PDB entry 6IFY | electron microscopy, 3.80 A resolution | chains G and I of the 10 polymer chains in the assembly

Chain G:
Protein: Type III-A CRISPR-associated RAMP protein Csm3
Organism: Streptococcus thermophilus ND03
UniProtKB: A0A2U2M035 (A0A2U2M035_STRTR); numbering as in UniProt (aligned over 1-220)
Amino-acid sequence (220 residues; each row starts with the number of its first residue):
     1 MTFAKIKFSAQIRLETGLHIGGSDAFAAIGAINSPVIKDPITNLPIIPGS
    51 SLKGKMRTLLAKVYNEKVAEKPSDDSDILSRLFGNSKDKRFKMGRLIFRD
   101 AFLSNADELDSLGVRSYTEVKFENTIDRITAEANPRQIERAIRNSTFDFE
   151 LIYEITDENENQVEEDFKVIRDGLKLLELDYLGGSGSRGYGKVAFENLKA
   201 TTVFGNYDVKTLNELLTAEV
Unresolved in the structure: 1, 219-220
Construct notes: engineered mutation Asn33 (Asp in A0A2U2M035)

Chain I:
Molecule: crRNA
Sequence (36 nucleotides; each row starts with the number of its first residue):
     1 ACGGAAACGCUUUCUAGCUCGCUAUAAUUACCCAUU
Unresolved in the structure: 35-36

How chain G and chain I interact:
Residue-residue contacts (56; chain G residue first):
  His19(G) - C22(I)  phosphate contact
  Ile20(G) - G21(I)  sugar contact
  Ile20(G) - C22(I)  phosphate contact
  Gly21(G) - G21(I)  hydrogen bond to the sugar
  Gly21(G) - C22(I)  hydrogen bond to the phosphate
  Pro48(G) - G21(I)  phosphate contact
  Ser50(G) - C20(I)  sugar contact
  Ser50(G) - G21(I)  hydrogen bond to the phosphate
  Ser51(G) - C20(I)  phosphate contact
  Ser51(G) - G21(I)  hydrogen bond to the phosphate
  Lys53(G) - C18(I)  salt bridge to the phosphate
  Lys53(G) - U19(I)  salt bridge to the phosphate
  Gly54(G) - C20(I)  phosphate contact
  Lys55(G) - C20(I)  hydrogen bond to the base
  Arg57(G) - C18(I)  hydrogen bond to the phosphate
  Arg57(G) - U19(I)  salt bridge to the phosphate
  Thr58(G) - C20(I)  base contact
  Phe83(G) - C18(I)  phosphate contact
  Phe83(G) - U19(I)  phosphate contact
  Gly84(G) - C18(I)  sugar contact
  Asn85(G) - G17(I)  hydrogen bond to the sugar
  Asn85(G) - C18(I)  sugar contact
  Ser86(G) - G17(I)  hydrogen bond to the base
  Ser86(G) - C18(I)  sugar contact
  Lys92(G) - G17(I)  hydrogen bond to the sugar
  Lys92(G) - C18(I)  sugar contact
  Met93(G) - G17(I)  sugar contact
  Phe122(G) - A27(I)  phosphate contact
  Glu123(G) - U25(I)  hydrogen bond to the sugar
  Glu123(G) - A27(I)  phosphate contact
  Asn124(G) - U25(I)  hydrogen bond to the sugar
  Asn124(G) - A26(I)  sugar contact
  Asn124(G) - A27(I)  hydrogen bond to the phosphate
  Asn124(G) - U28(I)  sugar contact
  Thr125(G) - U25(I)  hydrogen bond to the base
  Thr125(G) - A26(I)  phosphate contact
  Ile126(G) - A26(I)  hydrogen bond to the phosphate
  Ile126(G) - U28(I)  sugar contact
  Arg128(G) - A26(I)  salt bridge to the phosphate
  Ala131(G) - U29(I)  sugar contact
  Ala133(G) - A27(I)  base contact
  Ala133(G) - U28(I)  base contact
  Pro135(G) - A27(I)  base contact
  Arg136(G) - U25(I)  hydrogen bond to the sugar
  Tyr181(G) - U23(I)  phosphate contact
  Gly183(G) - C20(I)  hydrogen bond to the base
  Gly183(G) - C22(I)  phosphate contact
  Gly184(G) - C22(I)  hydrogen bond to the phosphate
  Gly184(G) - U23(I)  phosphate contact
  Ser185(G) - U23(I)  phosphate contact
  Ser185(G) - A24(I)  phosphate contact
  Gly186(G) - U23(I)  phosphate contact
  Ser187(G) - A24(I)  phosphate contact
  Ser187(G) - U25(I)  hydrogen bond to the phosphate
  Arg188(G) - A24(I)  salt bridge to the phosphate
  Arg188(G) - U25(I)  salt bridge to the phosphate
Also at the interface, not in a pair above, chain G (37 interface residues in all): Pro72, Gly94, Leu182
Also at the interface, not in a pair above, chain I (14 interface residues in all): C14

In short:
37 residues of chain G face 14 of chain I across their interface, with 18 hydrogen bonds and 6 salt bridges.
Polar contacts include Lys55(G)-C20(I), Ser86(G)-G17(I) and Thr125(G)-U25(I).
Chain G is Type III-A CRISPR-associated RAMP protein Csm3 (Streptococcus thermophilus ND03) and chain I is
crRNA; the structure, Type III-A Csm complex, Cryo-EM structure of Csm-CTR1, was determined by electron
microscopy together with 6IFK, 6IFL, 6IFN, 6IFR, 6IFU, 6IFZ and 6IG0 from the same study.
